Entry 4Y77 (X-ray diffraction, 2.50 A resolution); this record covers chains J and X of the 34 polymer chains in the assembly.

Chain J (and X):
Protein: Proteasome subunit beta type-4
From: Saccharomyces cerevisiae (strain ATCC 204508 / S288c)
Notes: EC 3.4.25.1; chain X of this document is another copy of the same molecule, construct and numbering; everything in this record applies to it too
UniProt: P22141 (PSB4_YEAST); numbering as in UniProt (aligned over 1-198)
Amino-acid sequence (198 residues; each row starts with the number of its first residue):
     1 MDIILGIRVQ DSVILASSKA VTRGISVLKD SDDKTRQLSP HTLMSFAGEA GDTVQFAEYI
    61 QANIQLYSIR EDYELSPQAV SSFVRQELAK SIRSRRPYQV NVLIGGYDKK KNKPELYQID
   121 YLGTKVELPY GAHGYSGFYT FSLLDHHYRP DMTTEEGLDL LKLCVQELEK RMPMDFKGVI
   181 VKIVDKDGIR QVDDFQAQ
Not modelled in the structure: 196-198
Swiss-Prot annotation at these positions:
  - modified residue: M1 (N-acetylmethionine), S76 (Phosphoserine)

Chain J / chain X interface:
Pairs across the interface (43):
  T22(J) with P173(X)
  G24(J) with P173(X)
  I25(J) with Y135(X), hydrophobic; F138(X), hydrophobic; Y139(X), hydrogen bond (backbone-side chain); R171(X); P173(X), hydrophobic
  S26(J) with Y139(X), hydrogen bond; R171(X)
  V27(J) with K170(X); R171(X), hydrogen bond (backbone-backbone); M172(X); P173(X), hydrophobic
  L28(J) with R171(X)
  D30(J) with K170(X), salt bridge
  Y135(J) with I25(X), hydrophobic
  F138(J) with I25(X), hydrophobic
  Y139(J) with I25(X), hydrogen bond (side chain-backbone); S26(X), hydrogen bond
  E169(J) with D175(X); K177(X), hydrogen bond (backbone-side chain)
  K170(J) with V27(X); D30(X), salt bridge; K177(X)
  R171(J) with I25(X); S26(X); V27(X), hydrogen bond (backbone-backbone); L28(X)
  M172(J) with V27(X)
  P173(J) with T22(X); G24(X); I25(X), hydrophobic; M174(X); D175(X), hydrogen bond (backbone-backbone)
  M174(J) with P173(X); M174(X), hydrophobic; D175(X)
  D175(J) with E169(X); P173(X), hydrogen bond (backbone-backbone); M174(X); D175(X)
  K177(J) with E169(X), hydrogen bond (side chain-backbone); K170(X), hydrogen bond (side chain-backbone)

Overview:
The chain J/chain X interface involves 18 residues from each chain, with 11 hydrogen bonds and 2 salt bridges.
Polar pairs include D30(J)-K170(X), I25(J)-Y139(X) and S26(J)-Y139(X).
Chain J and chain X are both Proteasome subunit beta type-4 (Saccharomyces cerevisiae (strain ATCC 204508 /
S288c)); the structure, Yeast 20S proteasome in complex with Ac-LAF-ep, was determined by X-ray diffraction
(same publication as 4Y69, 4Y6A, 4Y6V, 4Y6Z, 4Y70, 4Y74 and 34 further entries).
